Entry 6AKU (electron microscopy, 2.70 A resolution); this record covers chains B and C of the 3 polymer chains in the assembly.

# Chain B
Protein: VP2
Organism: Coxsackievirus A10
Reference sequence: A0A0C5AZ80 (A0A0C5AZ80_9ENTO); residues 1-255 here correspond to UniProt positions 70-324 (UniProt number = residue number + 69)
Amino-acid sequence (255 residues; each row starts with the number of its first residue):
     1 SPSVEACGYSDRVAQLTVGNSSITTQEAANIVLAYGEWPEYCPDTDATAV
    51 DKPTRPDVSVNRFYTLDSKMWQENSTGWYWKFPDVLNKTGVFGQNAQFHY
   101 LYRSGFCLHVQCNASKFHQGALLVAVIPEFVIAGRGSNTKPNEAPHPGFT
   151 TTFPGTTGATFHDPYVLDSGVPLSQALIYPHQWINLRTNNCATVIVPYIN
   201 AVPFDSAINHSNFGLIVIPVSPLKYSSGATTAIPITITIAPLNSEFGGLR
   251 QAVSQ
Unresolved in the structure: 1-27, 45-51, 137-147, 247-255
From the paper describing this entry:
  - conformationally variable residues (order/disorder transition): Ser-137 to Pro-147

# Chain C
Protein: VP3
Organism: Coxsackievirus A10
Reference sequence: A0A0C5AWF6 (A0A0C5AWF6_9ENTO); residues 1-240 here correspond to UniProt positions 325-564 (UniProt number = residue number + 324)
Amino-acid sequence (240 residues; row label = number of the first residue in the row):
     1 GIPAELRPGTNQFLTTDDDTAAPILPGFTPTPTIHIPGEVHSLLELCRVE
    51 TILEVNNTTEATGLTRLLIPVSSQNKADELCAAFMVDPGRIGPWQSTLVG
   101 QICRYYTQWSGSLKVTFMFTGSFMATGKMLVAYSPPGSAQPANRETAMLG
   151 THVIWDFGLQSSVSLVIPWISNTHFRTAKTGGNYDYYTAGVVTLWYQTNY
   201 VVPPETPGEAYIIAMGADLYKFTLKICKDTDEVTQQAVLQ
Unresolved in the structure: 181-186, 236-240
From the paper describing this entry:
  - conformationally variable residues (order/disorder transition): Gly-181 to Tyr-186

# Interface between chain B and chain C
Pairs across the interface (56; chain B residue first):
  Tyr-35(B) with Gly-38(C)
  Glu-37(B) with His-35(C), salt bridge; Pro-37(C)
  Lys-116(B) with Phe-123(C), hydrogen bond (backbone-backbone)
  Phe-117(B) with Met-124(C), hydrophobic
  Gln-119(B) with Gly-121(C); Ser-122(C), hydrogen bond (side chain-backbone); Pro-207(C); Glu-209(C), hydrogen bond (side chain-backbone)
  Ala-121(B) with Thr-120(C)
  Tyr-165(B) with Glu-54(C); Leu-64(C), hydrophobic
  Leu-173(B) with Leu-64(C), hydrophobic
  Ser-174(B) with Thr-51(C); Ile-52(C), hydrogen bond (backbone-backbone); Ser-96(C), hydrogen bond (side chain-backbone)
  Gln-175(B) with Ser-96(C); Thr-97(C), hydrogen bond (side chain-backbone); Leu-98(C); Gln-101(C)
  Leu-177(B) with Val-49(C); Glu-50(C); Thr-51(C); Ile-52(C), hydrophobic; Met-215(C), hydrophobic
  Ile-178(B) with Leu-98(C), hydrophobic
  Trp-183(B) with Met-118(C), hydrophobic
  Asn-185(B) with Met-118(C); Phe-119(C), hydrogen bond (side chain-backbone); Thr-120(C); Ser-161(C)
  Arg-187(B) with Phe-119(C); Ser-122(C), hydrogen bond (side chain-backbone); Phe-123(C); Ala-125(C), hydrogen bond (side chain-backbone); Phe-157(C), hydrogen bond (side chain-backbone); Gly-158(C); Ser-161(C)
  Thr-188(B) with Ser-161(C)
  Ile-199(B) with Pro-37(C), hydrophobic
  Asn-200(B) with Ile-36(C)
  Ala-201(B) with Ile-34(C); Ile-36(C), hydrophobic
  Pro-203(B) with Ile-34(C)
  Pro-219(B) with Leu-64(C)
  Val-220(B) with Leu-68(C); Ile-213(C), hydrophobic
  Ser-221(B) with Thr-120(C); Tyr-211(C)
  Lys-224(B) with Pro-207(C); Glu-209(C), salt bridge; Tyr-211(C), hydrogen bond
  Tyr-225(B) with Pro-207(C)
  Ser-226(B) with Glu-205(C), hydrogen bond (side chain-backbone); Thr-206(C); Pro-207(C)
Interface residues without a listed pair, chain B (33 interface residues in all): His-118, Gly-120, Pro-164, Tyr-198, Val-202, Ile-218, Pro-222
Interface residues without a listed pair, chain C (38 interface residues in all): Gly-63, Leu-67, Tyr-200, Ala-210

# Overview
33 residues of chain B face 38 of chain C across their interface; the contacts include 12 hydrogen bonds and 2
salt bridges. Polar contacts include Glu-37(B)/His-35(C), Lys-224(B)/Glu-209(C) and Gln-119(B)/Ser-122(C).
From the paper: conformational variability at Ser-137(B) and Gly-181(C).
Chain B is VP2 and chain C is VP3, both from Coxsackievirus A10; the structure, Cryo-EM structure of CVA10
empty particle, was determined by electron microscopy together with 6AKS and 6AKT from the same study.
